Entry 8J80 (electron microscopy, 2.68 A resolution); this record covers chains A and B of the 6 polymer chains in the assembly.

Chain A (and B):
Protein: Zinc transporter 7
From: Homo sapiens
Notes: chain B of this document is another copy of the same molecule, construct and numbering; everything in this record applies to it too
UniProtKB: Q8NEW0 (ZNT7_HUMAN); numbering as in UniProt (aligned over 1-376)
Amino-acid sequence (390 residues; each row starts with the number of its first residue; numbers below 1 keep their minus sign (Met-13 is residue -13)):
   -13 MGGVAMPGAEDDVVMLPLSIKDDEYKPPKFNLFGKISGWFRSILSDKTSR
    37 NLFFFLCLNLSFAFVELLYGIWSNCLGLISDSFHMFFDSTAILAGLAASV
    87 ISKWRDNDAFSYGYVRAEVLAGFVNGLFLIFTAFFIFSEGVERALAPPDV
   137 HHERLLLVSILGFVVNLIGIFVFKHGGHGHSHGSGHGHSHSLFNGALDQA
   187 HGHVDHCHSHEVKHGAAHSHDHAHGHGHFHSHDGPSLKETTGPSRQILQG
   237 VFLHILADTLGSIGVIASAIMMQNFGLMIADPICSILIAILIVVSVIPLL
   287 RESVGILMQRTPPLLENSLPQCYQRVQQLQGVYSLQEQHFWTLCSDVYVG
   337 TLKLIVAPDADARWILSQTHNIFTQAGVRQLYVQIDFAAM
Not modelled in the structure: -13 to 21, 164-228 (chain B: -13 to 21, 166-232)
Construct notes: initiating methionine (-13); expression tag (-12 to 0)
From the paper describing this entry:
  - conformationally variable residues (helix shift, loop rearrangement): Val158 to Gly165, His240, Thr245
  - Zn2+ coordination: His70, Asp74, Asp244
  - contacts within the chain: Asp74-His240 (hydrogen bond)

How chain A and chain B interact:
Pairs across the interface (93; chain A residue first):
  Leu62(A) with Glu128(B)
  Ile65(A) with Glu128(B); Leu131(B), hydrophobic
  Ser66(A) with Glu128(B), hydrogen bond (backbone-side chain)
  Phe69(A) with Ser124(B); Val127(B), hydrophobic
  Phe73(A) with Phe120(B); Phe121(B), hydrophobic
  Asp94(A) with Thr297(B), hydrogen bond (backbone-side chain)
  Ala95(A) with Arg296(B); Thr297(B), hydrogen bond (backbone-backbone); Glu302(B)
  Phe96(A) with Met294(B), hydrophobic; Arg296(B)
  Ser97(A) with Thr297(B), hydrogen bond; Gln324(B); His325(B), hydrogen bond (backbone-side chain)
  Tyr98(A) with Gln295(B); His325(B); Trp327(B)
  Tyr100(A) with Met294(B), hydrophobic
  Arg102(A) with Arg102(B); Leu293(B), hydrogen bond (side chain-backbone); Met294(B); Gln295(B), hydrogen bond
  Ala103(A) with Met294(B)
  Leu106(A) with Met294(B), hydrophobic
  Phe109(A) with Leu106(B), hydrophobic; Phe109(B), hydrophobic; Val110(B), hydrophobic
  Val110(A) with Leu113(B), hydrophobic
  Leu113(A) with Leu113(B), hydrophobic
  Phe114(A) with Phe117(B), hydrophobic; Phe121(B), hydrophobic
  Phe117(A) with Phe114(B), hydrophobic; Phe117(B), hydrophobic; Thr118(B); Phe121(B), hydrophobic
  Phe121(A) with Phe121(B), hydrophobic
  Leu293(A) with Arg102(B), hydrogen bond (backbone-side chain); Leu293(B)
  Met294(A) with Phe96(B), hydrophobic; Tyr100(B), hydrophobic; Arg102(B); Ala103(B); Leu106(B), hydrophobic
  Gln295(A) with Tyr98(B); Arg102(B), hydrogen bond; Gln295(B); Trp327(B)
  Arg296(A) with Ala95(B); Phe96(B)
  Thr297(A) with Asp94(B), hydrogen bond (side chain-backbone); Ala95(B), hydrogen bond (backbone-backbone)
  Glu323(A) with Tyr368(B), hydrogen bond (backbone-side chain)
  Gln324(A) with Ser97(B)
  His325(A) with Ser97(B), hydrogen bond (side chain-backbone); Tyr98(B); Gln366(B); Tyr368(B), hydrogen bond
  Trp327(A) with Tyr98(B); Gln295(B); Trp327(B)
  Thr337(A) with Thr337(B); Tyr368(B)
  Leu338(A) with Tyr368(B)
  Lys339(A) with Leu367(B), hydrogen bond (side chain-backbone); Tyr368(B)
  Pro344(A) with Arg349(B), hydrogen bond (backbone-side chain)
  Arg349(A) with Pro344(B), hydrogen bond (side chain-backbone); Phe373(B)
  Leu352(A) with Gln370(B); Ile371(B); Asp372(B)
  His356(A) with Gln370(B)
  Gln366(A) with His325(B), hydrogen bond
  Leu367(A) with Lys339(B), hydrogen bond (backbone-side chain); Gln370(B)
  Tyr368(A) with Glu323(B), hydrogen bond (side chain-backbone); His325(B), hydrogen bond; Thr337(B); Leu338(B); Lys339(B); Gln370(B)
  Val369(A) with Gln370(B), hydrogen bond (backbone-side chain)
  Gln370(A) with Leu352(B); His356(B); Leu367(B); Tyr368(B); Val369(B), hydrogen bond (side chain-backbone)
  Ile371(A) with Leu352(B)
  Asp372(A) with Leu352(B)
  Phe373(A) with Arg349(B)
Also at the interface, not in a pair above, chain A (52 interface residues in all): Cys61, His70, Gly99, Val290, Glu302, Phe326, Leu329, Ala374
Also at the interface, not in a pair above, chain B (49 interface residues in all): Gly99, Val290, Leu329

Overview:
52 residues of chain A face 49 of chain B across their interface; the contacts include 23 hydrogen bonds.
Polar contacts include Ser66(A)-Glu128(B), Asp94(A)-Thr297(B) and Ser97(A)-Thr297(B). From the paper: Zn2+
coordination by His70(A), Asp74(A) and Asp244(A); conformational variability at Val158(A), His240(A) and
Thr245(A).
Both chains are Zinc transporter 7 (Homo sapiens). Entry 8J80 (Cryo-EM structure of hZnT7-Fab complex in zinc
state 1) was determined by electron microscopy (same publication as 8J7T, 8J7U, 8J7V, 8J7W, 8J7X and 8J7Y).
